PDB entry 3WUR | X-ray diffraction, 1.45 A resolution | chains A and B

== Chain A (and B) ==
Protein: Uncharacterized protein
Organism: Neisseria meningitidis
Notes: chain B of this document is another copy of the same molecule, construct and numbering; everything in this record applies to it too
UniProtKB: Q9K0P4 (Q9K0P4_NEIMB); numbering as in UniProt (aligned over 1-165)
Amino-acid sequence (171 residues; numbered -5 to 165; the number before each row is that of its first residue; numbers below 1 keep their minus sign (His-5 is residue -5)):
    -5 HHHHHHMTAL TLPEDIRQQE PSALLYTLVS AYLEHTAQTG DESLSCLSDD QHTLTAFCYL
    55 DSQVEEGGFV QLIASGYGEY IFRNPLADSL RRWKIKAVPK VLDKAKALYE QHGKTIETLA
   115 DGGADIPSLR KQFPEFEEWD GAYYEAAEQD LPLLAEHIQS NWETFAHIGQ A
Disordered / not traced: -5 to 2, 165 (chain B: -5 to 0)
Differences from the reference sequence: expression tag (-5 to 0)
Residues lining bound ligands:
  - 1,4,7,10,13,16-hexaoxacyclooctadecane (O4B), molecule 1: Leu27, Leu38, Thr49, Tyr53, Tyr71, Tyr74
  - 1,4,7,10,13,16-hexaoxacyclooctadecane (O4B), molecule 2: Asp43, His46, Thr47, Ala50, Tyr74, Arg77, Pro79, Leu80, Ser83
  - 1,4,7,10,13,16-hexaoxacyclooctadecane (O4B), molecule 3: Ala68, Ser69, Ala114, Asp115
  - 1,4,7,10,13,16-hexaoxacyclooctadecane (O4B), molecule 4: Glu73, Tyr103, Glu104, Gly107, Lys108, Glu111
  - 1,4,7,10,13,16-hexaoxacyclooctadecane (O4B), molecule 5: Arg124, Lys125, Glu131
Reported in the primary citation:
  - binding site for 1,4,7,10,13,16-hexaoxacyclooctadecane: Leu27, Asp43, Tyr53, Glu73, Tyr74, Arg77, Pro79, Tyr103, Lys125

== Chain A / chain B interface ==
Pairs across the interface (48):
  Val23(A) - Glu36(B)
  Ser24(A) - Ala31(B)
  Leu27(A) - Ala31(B)
  Glu28(A) - Ala31(B)
  Glu28(A) - Gln32(B)  hydrogen bond
  Ala31(A) - Ser24(B)
  Ala31(A) - Leu27(B)
  Ala31(A) - Glu28(B)
  Gln32(A) - Glu28(B)  hydrogen bond
  Glu36(A) - Tyr53(B)
  Glu36(A) - Ser56(B)  hydrogen bond
  Glu36(A) - Gln57(B)  hydrogen bond
  Glu36(A) - Glu60(B)
  Glu36(A) - Tyr71(B)
  Ser37(A) - Gln57(B)  hydrogen bond
  Ser37(A) - Glu60(B)  hydrogen bond
  Ser37(A) - Gln65(B)
  Cys52(A) - Glu36(B)  hydrogen bond
  Tyr53(A) - Glu36(B)
  Ser56(A) - Glu36(B)  hydrogen bond
  Gln57(A) - Ser37(B)  hydrogen bond
  Glu60(A) - Ser37(B)  hydrogen bond
  Gln65(A) - Ser37(B)
  Ile67(A) - Arg77(B)
  Ala68(A) - Arg77(B)  hydrogen bond (backbone-side chain)
  Gly70(A) - Glu73(B)
  Gly70(A) - Tyr74(B)
  Gly70(A) - Arg77(B)
  Tyr71(A) - Glu36(B)
  Glu73(A) - Gly70(B)
  Glu73(A) - Glu73(B)
  Glu73(A) - Tyr103(B)
  Glu73(A) - Glu111(B)
  Tyr74(A) - Gly70(B)
  Arg77(A) - Ile67(B)
  Arg77(A) - Ala68(B)  hydrogen bond (side chain-backbone)
  Arg77(A) - Gly70(B)
  Arg77(A) - Glu111(B)  salt bridge
  Arg77(A) - Ala114(B)
  Arg77(A) - Asp115(B)  salt bridge
  Asn78(A) - Asp115(B)  hydrogen bond (backbone-side chain)
  Pro79(A) - Asp115(B)
  Tyr103(A) - Glu73(B)
  Glu111(A) - Glu73(B)
  Glu111(A) - Arg77(B)  salt bridge
  Asp115(A) - Arg77(B)  salt bridge
  Asp115(A) - Asn78(B)  hydrogen bond (side chain-backbone)
  Asp115(A) - Pro79(B)
Interface residues without a listed pair, chain A (31 interface residues in all): Tyr20, Gly34, Ser69, Glu104, Ala114
Interface residues without a listed pair, chain B (28 interface residues in all): Gly34, Ser69, Lys108

== Overview ==
Chain A and chain B form an interface of 31 and 28 residues respectively; the contacts include 14 hydrogen
bonds and 4 salt bridges. Among the polar pairs are Arg77(A)-Glu111(B), Arg77(A)-Asp115(B) and
Glu28(A)-Gln32(B). Ligands of chain A: 5 copies of 1,4,7,10,13,16-hexaoxacyclooctadecane. The paper reports a
binding site for 1,4,7,10,13,16-hexaoxacyclooctadecane at Leu27(A), Asp43(A) and Tyr53(A) among others.
Both chains are Uncharacterized protein (Neisseria meningitidis). Entry 3WUR (Structure of DMP19 Complex with
18-crown-6) was determined by X-ray diffraction, deposited together with 3WH0 and 3WHM.
